PDB entry 5JHY | X-ray diffraction, 1.40 A resolution | chains A and B

Chain A (and B):
Name: Catalase-peroxidase 2
Organism: Magnaporthe oryzae (strain 70-15 / ATCC MYA-4617 / FGSC 8958)
Notes: EC 1.11.1.21; chain B of this document is another copy of the same molecule, construct and numbering; everything in this record applies to it too
UniProt: A4QUT2 (KATG2_MAGO7); residues 24-786 here = UniProt positions 24-786
Sequence (764 residues; numbered 23 to 786; the number before each row is that of its first residue):
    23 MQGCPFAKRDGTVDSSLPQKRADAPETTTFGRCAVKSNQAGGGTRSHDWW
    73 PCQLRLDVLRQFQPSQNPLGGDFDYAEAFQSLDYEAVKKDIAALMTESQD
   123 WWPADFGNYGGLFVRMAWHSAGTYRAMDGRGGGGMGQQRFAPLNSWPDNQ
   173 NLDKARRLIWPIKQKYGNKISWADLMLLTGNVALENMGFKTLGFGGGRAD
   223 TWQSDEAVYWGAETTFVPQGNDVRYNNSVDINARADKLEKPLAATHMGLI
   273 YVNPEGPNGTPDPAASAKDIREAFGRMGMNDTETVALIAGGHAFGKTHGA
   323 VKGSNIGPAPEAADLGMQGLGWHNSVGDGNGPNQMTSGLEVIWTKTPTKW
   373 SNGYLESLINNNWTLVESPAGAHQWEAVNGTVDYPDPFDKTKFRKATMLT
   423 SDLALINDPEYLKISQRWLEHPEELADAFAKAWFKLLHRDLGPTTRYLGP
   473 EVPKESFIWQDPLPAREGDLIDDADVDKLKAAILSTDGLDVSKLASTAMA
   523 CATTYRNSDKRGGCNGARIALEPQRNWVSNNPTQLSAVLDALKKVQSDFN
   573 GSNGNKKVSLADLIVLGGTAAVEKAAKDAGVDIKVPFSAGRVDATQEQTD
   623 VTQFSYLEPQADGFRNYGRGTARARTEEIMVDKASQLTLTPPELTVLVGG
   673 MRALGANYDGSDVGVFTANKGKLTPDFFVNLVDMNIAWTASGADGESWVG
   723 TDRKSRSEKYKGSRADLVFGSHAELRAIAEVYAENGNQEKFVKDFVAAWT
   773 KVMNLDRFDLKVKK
Not modelled in the structure: 23-49, 785-786 (chain B: 23-50, 785-786)
Construct notes: initiating methionine (23)
Ion coordination: heme Fe near H314 (its only coordinating residue here)
Ligand contacts: heme (HEM): D127, G133, L134, V136, R137, W140, V274, P276, I292, F296, L309, I310, G313, H314, F316, G317, K318, T319, H320, T358, S359, L361, W365, L421, S423, F451, W455
Reported in the primary citation:
  - conformationally variable residues (side-chain flip): R461
  - mutagenesis - R461A: increased stability
  - mutagenesis - R461A: unchanged binding to cyanide
  - mutagenesis - R461A: increased catalytic activity on peroxoacetic acid or H2O2
  - mutagenesis - Y273F: abolished catalytic activity (citing earlier work)
  - mutagenesis - R461A: decreased catalytic activity (catalase activity)

Interface between chain A and chain B:
Residue-residue contacts (204):
  F52(A) - R54(B)
  F52(A) - T66(B)
  F52(A) - D70(B)
  F52(A) - W71(B)  hydrophobic
  G53(A) - R54(B)
  G53(A) - D70(B)
  G53(A) - P73(B)
  R54(A) - F52(B)
  R54(A) - G53(B)
  R54(A) - P73(B)
  C55(A) - P73(B)
  C55(A) - C74(B)  disulfide
  V57(A) - A644(B)
  K58(A) - R645(B)  hydrogen bond (backbone-side chain)
  S59(A) - Y231(B)
  S59(A) - R645(B)  hydrogen bond (side chain-backbone)
  S59(A) - E650(B)  hydrogen bond
  N60(A) - Y231(B)
  N60(A) - R645(B)  hydrogen bond (backbone-backbone)
  N60(A) - A646(B)
  Q61(A) - A646(B)
  Q61(A) - E650(B)
  Q61(A) - I651(B)
  Q61(A) - D654(B)
  A62(A) - V80(B)
  A62(A) - E650(B)
  A62(A) - V653(B)  hydrophobic
  A62(A) - D654(B)  hydrogen bond (backbone-side chain)
  G63(A) - V80(B)
  G63(A) - E228(B)
  G64(A) - Y231(B)
  G65(A) - Y231(B)
  G65(A) - G233(B)
  T66(A) - F52(B)
  T66(A) - G233(B)  hydrogen bond (backbone-backbone)
  T66(A) - A234(B)
  T66(A) - E235(B)  hydrogen bond (side chain-backbone)
  R67(A) - E228(B)  salt bridge
  R67(A) - V230(B)  hydrogen bond (side chain-backbone)
  S68(A) - A163(B)
  S68(A) - P164(B)
  S68(A) - E228(B)  hydrogen bond
  D70(A) - F52(B)
  D70(A) - G53(B)
  W71(A) - F52(B)  hydrophobic
  W71(A) - E235(B)
  W71(A) - T236(B)
  W71(A) - T237(B)
  W71(A) - F238(B)
  W71(A) - M269(B)  hydrophobic
  W72(A) - P164(B)  hydrophobic
  W72(A) - S167(B)
  W72(A) - E333(B)
  P73(A) - G53(B)
  P73(A) - R54(B)
  P73(A) - C55(B)
  C74(A) - C55(B)  disulfide
  Q75(A) - E333(B)  hydrogen bond (side chain-backbone)
  V80(A) - A62(B)
  V80(A) - G63(B)
  L81(A) - Q88(B)  hydrogen bond (backbone-side chain)
  R82(A) - Q85(B)
  R82(A) - Q88(B)
  R82(A) - Q225(B)
  Q85(A) - Q85(B)
  Q85(A) - S87(B)  hydrogen bond
  S87(A) - Q85(B)  hydrogen bond
  S87(A) - T662(B)
  S87(A) - P664(B)
  Q88(A) - L81(B)  hydrogen bond (side chain-backbone)
  Q88(A) - R82(B)
  Q88(A) - Q85(B)
  Q88(A) - P663(B)
  Q88(A) - P664(B)
  P90(A) - P664(B)  hydrophobic
  P90(A) - K762(B)  hydrogen bond (backbone-side chain)
  P90(A) - D766(B)
  L91(A) - V753(B)  hydrophobic
  D122(A) - R725(B)  salt bridge
  W123(A) - M706(B)  hydrophobic
  W123(A) - R725(B)
  R161(A) - A745(B)
  R161(A) - A749(B)
  R161(A) - E752(B)  salt bridge
  F162(A) - A745(B)
  F162(A) - E746(B)
  F162(A) - A749(B)  hydrophobic
  A163(A) - S68(B)
  P164(A) - S68(B)
  P164(A) - W72(B)  hydrophobic
  N166(A) - A745(B)
  S167(A) - W72(B)
  R179(A) - M706(B)
  R179(A) - R748(B)
  W182(A) - V704(B)
  W182(A) - E752(B)
  W182(A) - E756(B)
  K185(A) - E756(B)  salt bridge
  Q186(A) - A755(B)  hydrogen bond (side chain-backbone)
  Q186(A) - E756(B)
  Q186(A) - N757(B)  hydrogen bond (backbone-backbone)
  K187(A) - N757(B)
  G189(A) - E756(B)
  N190(A) - E756(B)
  N190(A) - N759(B)  hydrogen bond
  W194(A) - E752(B)  hydrogen bond
  W224(A) - A749(B)
  W224(A) - V753(B)  hydrophobic
  Q225(A) - R82(B)
  Q225(A) - E746(B)
  S226(A) - E746(B)  hydrogen bond (backbone-side chain)
  E228(A) - G63(B)
  E228(A) - R67(B)  salt bridge
  E228(A) - S68(B)  hydrogen bond
  V230(A) - R67(B)  hydrogen bond (backbone-side chain)
  Y231(A) - N60(B)
  Y231(A) - G64(B)
  Y231(A) - G65(B)
  G233(A) - G65(B)
  G233(A) - T66(B)  hydrogen bond (backbone-backbone)
  A234(A) - T66(B)
  E235(A) - T66(B)  hydrogen bond (backbone-side chain)
  E235(A) - W71(B)
  T236(A) - W71(B)
  T237(A) - W71(B)
  F238(A) - W71(B)
  M269(A) - W71(B)  hydrophobic
  E333(A) - W72(B)
  E333(A) - Q75(B)  hydrogen bond
  E333(A) - A745(B)
  A334(A) - W72(B)
  D336(A) - W720(B)
  L337(A) - R736(B)
  L337(A) - S743(B)
  G338(A) - W710(B)
  G338(A) - W720(B)
  Q340(A) - L703(B)
  Q340(A) - W710(B)
  Q340(A) - L739(B)  hydrogen bond (side chain-backbone)
  Q340(A) - G742(B)
  Q340(A) - S743(B)
  Q340(A) - R748(B)  hydrogen bond (backbone-side chain)
  G341(A) - G742(B)
  G341(A) - S743(B)
  A644(A) - V57(B)
  R645(A) - K58(B)  hydrogen bond (side chain-backbone)
  R645(A) - S59(B)  hydrogen bond (backbone-side chain)
  R645(A) - N60(B)  hydrogen bond (backbone-backbone)
  A646(A) - N60(B)
  A646(A) - Q61(B)
  E650(A) - S59(B)  hydrogen bond
  E650(A) - A62(B)
  I651(A) - Q61(B)
  V653(A) - A62(B)  hydrophobic
  D654(A) - Q61(B)
  D654(A) - A62(B)  hydrogen bond (side chain-backbone)
  T662(A) - S87(B)
  T662(A) - Q88(B)
  P663(A) - Q88(B)
  P664(A) - Q88(B)
  P664(A) - P90(B)  hydrophobic
  L703(A) - Q340(B)
  V704(A) - W182(B)
  M706(A) - W123(B)  hydrophobic
  M706(A) - R179(B)
  W710(A) - G338(B)
  W710(A) - Q340(B)
  W720(A) - L337(B)  hydrophobic
  W720(A) - G338(B)
  R725(A) - D122(B)  salt bridge
  R725(A) - W123(B)
  R736(A) - L337(B)
  L739(A) - Q340(B)  hydrogen bond (backbone-side chain)
  G742(A) - Q340(B)
  G742(A) - G341(B)
  S743(A) - L337(B)
  S743(A) - Q340(B)
  S743(A) - G341(B)
  A745(A) - R161(B)
  A745(A) - F162(B)
  A745(A) - N166(B)
  A745(A) - E333(B)
  E746(A) - F162(B)
  E746(A) - Q225(B)
  E746(A) - S226(B)  hydrogen bond (side chain-backbone)
  R748(A) - R179(B)
  R748(A) - Q340(B)  hydrogen bond (side chain-backbone)
  A749(A) - R161(B)
  A749(A) - F162(B)  hydrophobic
  A749(A) - W224(B)
  E752(A) - R161(B)  salt bridge
  E752(A) - W182(B)
  E752(A) - W194(B)  hydrogen bond
  V753(A) - L91(B)  hydrophobic
  V753(A) - W224(B)  hydrophobic
  A755(A) - Q186(B)  hydrogen bond (backbone-side chain)
  E756(A) - K185(B)  salt bridge
  E756(A) - Q186(B)
  E756(A) - G189(B)
  E756(A) - N190(B)
  N757(A) - Q186(B)  hydrogen bond (backbone-backbone)
  N757(A) - K187(B)
  N759(A) - N190(B)  hydrogen bond
  K762(A) - P90(B)  hydrogen bond (side chain-backbone)
Also at the interface, not in a pair above, chain A (109 interface residues in all): A56, H69, R77, N89, D227, A229, W232, L342, V701, V740, I750, D766
Also at the interface, not in a pair above, chain B (109 interface residues in all): A56, H69, R77, N89, D227, A229, W232, A334, D336, L342, V701, V740, I750
Disulfides between the chains: C55(A)-C74(B), C74(A)-C55(B)

In short:
The chain A/chain B interface involves 109 residues from each chain, with 2 disulfide bonds, 40 hydrogen bonds
and 8 salt bridges. Among the polar pairs are R67(A)-E228(B), D122(A)-R725(B) and R161(A)-E752(B). Ligands of
chain A: heme. From the paper: R461A of chain A increases stability; conformational variability at R461(A).
Chain A and chain B are both Catalase-peroxidase 2 (Magnaporthe oryzae (strain 70-15 / ATCC MYA-4617 / FGSC
8958)); the structure, Crystal Structure of Fungal MagKatG2 at pH 5.5, was determined by X-ray diffraction
together with 5JHX and 5JHZ from the same study.
